Entry 6P18 (electron microscopy, 3.50 A resolution); this record covers chains 1 and F of the 11 polymer chains in the assembly.

Chain 1:
Molecule: DNA (67-MER) fragment carrying phage-21 pR' promoter and pause element, nontemplate strand
Sequence (67 nucleotides; numbered 1 to 67; the number before each row is that of its first residue):
     1 TGACATCATT GAGCAAATGA GCAACACTAT TCGCATATAA TGGGGTTAGT GACTCTTAAG
    61 TTGCAAC
Unresolved in the structure: 1-5, 62-67

Chain F:
Name: RNA polymerase sigma factor RpoD
Organism: Escherichia coli (strain K12)
Reference sequence: P00579 (RPOD_ECOLI); residue numbers follow UniProt; this construct covers 1-613
Sequence (627 residues; numbered -13 to 613; the number before each row is that of its first residue; numbers below 1 keep their minus sign (Met-13 is residue -13)):
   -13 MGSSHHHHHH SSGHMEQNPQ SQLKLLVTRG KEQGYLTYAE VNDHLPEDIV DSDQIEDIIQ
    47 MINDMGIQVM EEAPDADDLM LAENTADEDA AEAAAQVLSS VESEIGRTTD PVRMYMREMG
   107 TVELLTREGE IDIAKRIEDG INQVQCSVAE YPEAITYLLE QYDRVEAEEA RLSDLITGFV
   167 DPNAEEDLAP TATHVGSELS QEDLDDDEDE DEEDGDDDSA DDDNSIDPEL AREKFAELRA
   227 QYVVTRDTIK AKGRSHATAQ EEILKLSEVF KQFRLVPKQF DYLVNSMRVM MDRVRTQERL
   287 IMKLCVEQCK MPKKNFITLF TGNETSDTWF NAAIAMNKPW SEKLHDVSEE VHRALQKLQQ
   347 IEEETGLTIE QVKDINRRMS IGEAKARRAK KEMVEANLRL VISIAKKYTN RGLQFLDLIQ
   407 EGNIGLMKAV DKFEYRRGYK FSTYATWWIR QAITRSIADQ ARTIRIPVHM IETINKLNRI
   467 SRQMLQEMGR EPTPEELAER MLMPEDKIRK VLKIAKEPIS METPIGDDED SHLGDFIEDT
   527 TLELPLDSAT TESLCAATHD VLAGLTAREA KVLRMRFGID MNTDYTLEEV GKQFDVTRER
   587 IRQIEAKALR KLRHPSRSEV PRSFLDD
Unresolved in the structure: -13 to 89, 166-214, 238-241, 468-613
Sequence notes: initiating methionine (-13); expression tag (-12 to 0); engineered mutation Cys541 (Arg in P00579), Pro607 (Leu in P00579)
UniProt features mapped onto this chain:
  - DNA-binding region: Leu573 to Ala592 (H-T-H motif)
  - region: Arg584 to Arg599 (Interaction with anti-sigma factors)
  - motif: Asp403 to Gln406 (Interaction with polymerase core subunit RpoC)
  - site: Arg562 (Interaction with anti-sigma factors)
  - mutagenesis: Ala553 (A553D: Disrupts the interaction with Escherichia phage lambda antitermination protein Q), Arg596 (R596D/E: 2-fold reduction in activation of class II Crp-dependent promoters)

Interface between chain 1 and chain F:
Residue-residue contacts (40; chain 1 residue first):
  DT30(1) with His455(F), sugar contact
  DT31(1) with Pro453(F), phosphate contact; His455(F), salt bridge to the phosphate
  DC32(1) with Arg451(F), salt bridge to the phosphate
  DA35(1) with Lys418(F), phosphate contact; Trp434(F), phosphate contact
  DT36(1) with Tyr430(F), phosphate contact; Trp433(F), sugar contact; Gln437(F), base contact
  DA37(1) with Phe419(F), base contact; Glu420(F), base contact; Arg423(F), base contact; Tyr425(F), base contact; Thr429(F), sugar contact; Tyr430(F), base contact; Trp433(F), sugar contact
  DT38(1) with Tyr425(F), phosphate contact; Thr429(F), sugar contact
  DA39(1) with Tyr425(F), phosphate contact; Lys426(F), salt bridge to the phosphate; Thr429(F), hydrogen bond to the phosphate
  DA40(1) with Lys426(F), salt bridge to the phosphate; Ser428(F), base contact; Thr432(F), hydrogen bond to the base; Arg436(F), base contact
  DT41(1) with Leu110(F), base contact; Asn383(F), hydrogen bond to the base; Arg385(F), phosphate contact; Leu386(F), hydrogen bond to the base; Ser389(F), sugar contact
  DG42(1) with Met105(F), sugar contact; Gly106(F), base contact; Arg385(F), hydrogen bond to the base
  DG43(1) with Val98(F), base contact; Arg99(F), hydrogen bond to the base; Met102(F), base contact; Lys392(F), phosphate contact; Phe401(F), sugar contact
  DG44(1) with Asp96(F), base contact; Arg99(F), base contact
Also at the interface, not in a pair above, chain 1 (15 interface residues in all): DG33, DG45
Also at the interface, not in a pair above, chain F (33 interface residues in all): Ala382, Asn396, Arg441

Overview:
15 residues of chain 1 and 33 residues of chain F are in contact, with 6 hydrogen bonds and 4 salt bridges.
Polar contacts include DA40(1)-Thr432(F), DT41(1)-Asn383(F) and DT41(1)-Leu386(F). Curated annotation
(UniProt) lists 2 mutagenesis sites on chain F.
Chain 1 is DNA (67-MER) fragment carrying phage-21 pR' promoter and pause element, nontemplate strand and
chain F is RNA polymerase sigma factor RpoD (Escherichia coli (strain K12)); the structure, Q21 transcription
antitermination complex: loading complex, was determined by electron microscopy (same publication as 6P19,
6P1A, 6P1B and 6P1C).
